PDB entry 8A1D | electron microscopy, 3.00 A resolution | chains I and J of the 16 polymer chains in the assembly

# Chain I (and J)
Protein: Macrophage-expressed gene 1 protein
From: Mus musculus
Notes: chain J of this document is another copy of the same molecule, construct and numbering; everything in this record applies to it too
Reference sequence: A1L314 (MPEG1_MOUSE); residue numbers follow UniProt; this construct covers 20-652
Chain sequence (648 residues; numbered 17 to 664; the number before each row is that of its first residue):
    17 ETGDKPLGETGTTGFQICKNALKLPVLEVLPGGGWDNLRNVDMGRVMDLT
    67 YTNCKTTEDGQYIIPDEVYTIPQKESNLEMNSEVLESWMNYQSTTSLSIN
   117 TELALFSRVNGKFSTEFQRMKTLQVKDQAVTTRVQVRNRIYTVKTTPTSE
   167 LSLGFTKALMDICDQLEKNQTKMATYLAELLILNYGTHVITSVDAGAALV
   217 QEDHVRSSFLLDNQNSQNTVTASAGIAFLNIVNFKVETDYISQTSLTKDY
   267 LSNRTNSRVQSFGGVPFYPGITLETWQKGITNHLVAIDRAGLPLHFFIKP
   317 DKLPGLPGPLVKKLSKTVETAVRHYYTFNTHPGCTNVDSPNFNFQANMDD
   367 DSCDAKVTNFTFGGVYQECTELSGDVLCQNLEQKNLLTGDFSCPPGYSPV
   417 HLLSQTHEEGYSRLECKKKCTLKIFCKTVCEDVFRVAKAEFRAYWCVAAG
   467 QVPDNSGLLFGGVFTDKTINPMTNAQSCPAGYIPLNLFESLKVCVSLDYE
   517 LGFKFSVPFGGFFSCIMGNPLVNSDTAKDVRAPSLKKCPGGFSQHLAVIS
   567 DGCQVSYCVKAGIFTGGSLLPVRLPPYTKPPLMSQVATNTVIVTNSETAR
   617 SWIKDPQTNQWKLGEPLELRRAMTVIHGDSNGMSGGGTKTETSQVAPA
Not modelled in the structure: 17-28, 346-375, 540-547, 600-664
Disulfides: Cys34-Cys70, Cys385-Cys394, Cys409-Cys462, Cys432-Cys446, Cys436-Cys442, Cys494-Cys510, Cys531-Cys569, Cys554-Cys574
Glycans and other covalent adducts: N-acetylglucosamine (NAG) linked to Asn269
Construct notes: expression tag (17-19, 653-664)
UniProt features mapped onto this chain:
  - site (Cleavage): Asn352, Val353, Asn357, Phe358, Asn359, Phe360, Lys628, Leu629
  - glycosylation (N-linked (GlcNAc...) asparagine): Asn185, Asn269, Asn375
  - mutagenesis: Tyr427 to Val452 (Abolished binding to target membranes)
Reported in the primary citation:
  - post-translational modification sites: Asn185, Asn269

# How chain I and chain J interact
Pairs across the interface - 151 pairs, chain I then chain J:
  Phe31(I) - Thr72(J)
  Gln32(I) - Leu38(J)
  Gln32(I) - Thr72(J)
  Lys35(I) - Glu74(J)  hydrogen bond (side chain-backbone)
  Lys35(I) - Gly76(J)
  Val42(I) - Glu74(J)  hydrogen bond (backbone-backbone)
  Glu44(I) - Glu74(J)
  Glu44(I) - Asp75(J)
  Glu44(I) - Pro88(J)
  Glu44(I) - Lys90(J)  salt bridge
  Val57(I) - Lys160(J)
  Asp58(I) - Ile87(J)
  Asp58(I) - Lys160(J)  hydrogen bond (backbone-side chain)
  Met59(I) - Tyr85(J)  hydrogen bond (backbone-side chain)
  Met59(I) - Lys160(J)
  Gly60(I) - Tyr85(J)
  Phe133(I) - Ile440(J)  hydrophobic
  Phe133(I) - Phe441(J)  hydrophobic
  Arg135(I) - Cys442(J)  hydrogen bond (side chain-backbone)
  Gly170(I) - Thr164(J)
  Tyr192(I) - Phe312(J)
  Tyr192(I) - Lys315(J)
  Leu196(I) - Phe312(J)  hydrophobic
  Asn200(I) - Pro163(J)
  Tyr201(I) - Pro163(J)
  Ser232(I) - Cys442(J)
  Val236(I) - Phe441(J)  hydrophobic
  Asn246(I) - Ser123(J)
  Ile247(I) - Ala120(J)
  Ile247(I) - Leu121(J)
  Ile247(I) - Phe122(J)  hydrogen bond (backbone-backbone)
  Ile247(I) - Ser123(J)
  Val248(I) - Ala120(J)
  Val248(I) - Leu121(J)  hydrophobic
  Asn249(I) - Glu118(J)
  Asn249(I) - Leu119(J)
  Asn249(I) - Ala120(J)  hydrogen bond (backbone-backbone)
  Phe250(I) - Glu118(J)
  Phe250(I) - Leu119(J)  hydrophobic
  Lys251(I) - Asn116(J)
  Lys251(I) - Thr117(J)
  Lys251(I) - Glu118(J)  hydrogen bond (backbone-backbone)
  Val252(I) - Asn116(J)
  Val252(I) - Thr117(J)
  Glu253(I) - Ser114(J)
  Glu253(I) - Ile115(J)
  Glu253(I) - Asn116(J)  hydrogen bond (backbone-backbone)
  Thr254(I) - Ser114(J)
  Asp255(I) - Leu113(J)
  Asp255(I) - Ser114(J)  hydrogen bond (backbone-backbone)
  Tyr256(I) - Ser112(J)
  Tyr256(I) - Leu113(J)  hydrophobic
  Ile257(I) - Thr110(J)
  Ile257(I) - Thr111(J)
  Ile257(I) - Ser112(J)  hydrogen bond (backbone-backbone)
  Ser258(I) - Thr110(J)
  Ser258(I) - Lys443(J)
  Gln259(I) - Ser109(J)
  Gln259(I) - Thr110(J)  hydrogen bond (backbone-backbone)
  Thr260(I) - Gln108(J)
  Ser261(I) - Tyr107(J)
  Ser261(I) - Gln108(J)  hydrogen bond (backbone-backbone)
  Leu262(I) - Asn106(J)
  Thr263(I) - Trp104(J)
  Thr263(I) - Met105(J)
  Thr263(I) - Asn106(J)  hydrogen bond (backbone-backbone)
  Lys264(I) - Trp104(J)
  Asp265(I) - Ser103(J)
  Asp265(I) - Trp104(J)  hydrogen bond (backbone-backbone)
  Tyr266(I) - Glu102(J)
  Tyr266(I) - Ser103(J)
  Leu267(I) - Val100(J)
  Leu267(I) - Leu101(J)
  Leu267(I) - Glu102(J)  hydrogen bond (backbone-backbone)
  Ser268(I) - Val100(J)
  Ser268(I) - Leu101(J)
  Asn269(I) - Glu99(J)
  Asn269(I) - Val100(J)  hydrogen bond (backbone-backbone)
  Arg270(I) - Ser98(J)
  Thr271(I) - Met96(J)
  Thr271(I) - Asn97(J)
  Thr271(I) - Ser98(J)  hydrogen bond (backbone-backbone)
  Asn272(I) - Met96(J)
  Asn272(I) - Asn97(J)
  Ser273(I) - Leu94(J)
  Ser273(I) - Glu95(J)
  Ser273(I) - Met96(J)  hydrogen bond (backbone-backbone)
  Arg274(I) - Leu94(J)
  Val275(I) - Ser92(J)
  Val275(I) - Asn93(J)
  Val275(I) - Leu94(J)  hydrogen bond (backbone-backbone)
  Gln276(I) - Ser92(J)
  Gln276(I) - Asn93(J)
  Ser277(I) - Glu91(J)
  Ser277(I) - Ser92(J)  hydrogen bond (backbone-backbone)
  Phe278(I) - Lys90(J)
  Phe278(I) - Glu91(J)
  Gly279(I) - Lys90(J)  hydrogen bond (backbone-backbone)
  Pro282(I) - Ser92(J)
  Pro282(I) - Asn154(J)
  Pro282(I) - Gln293(J)
  Phe283(I) - Ser92(J)
  Phe283(I) - Leu94(J)
  Phe283(I) - Gln293(J)  hydrogen bond (backbone-side chain)
  Tyr284(I) - Leu289(J)
  Tyr284(I) - Glu290(J)
  Tyr284(I) - Lys294(J)
  Pro285(I) - Met96(J)  hydrophobic
  Pro285(I) - Leu289(J)
  Asn298(I) - Asp75(J)  hydrogen bond (side chain-backbone)
  His299(I) - Lys90(J)
  Val301(I) - Pro88(J)
  Val301(I) - Lys90(J)
  Cys531(I) - Leu403(J)
  Cys531(I) - Thr404(J)
  Cys531(I) - Gly405(J)
  Gln560(I) - Leu513(J)
  Gln560(I) - Asp514(J)
  Gln560(I) - Tyr515(J)  hydrogen bond
  His561(I) - Asp514(J)  salt bridge
  His561(I) - Glu516(J)  salt bridge
  Leu562(I) - Ile499(J)  hydrophobic
  Ile565(I) - Leu402(J)  hydrophobic
  Asp567(I) - Lys400(J)  salt bridge
  Gly568(I) - Asn401(J)
  Gly568(I) - Leu402(J)
  Gly568(I) - Gly405(J)
  Gln570(I) - Leu402(J)
  Gln570(I) - Leu403(J)
  Phe580(I) - Asp514(J)
  Phe580(I) - Glu516(J)
  Phe580(I) - Leu517(J)  hydrophobic
  Thr581(I) - Asn53(J)
  Ser584(I) - Trp51(J)
  Ser584(I) - Asn56(J)
  Ser584(I) - Arg305(J)
  Leu585(I) - Trp51(J)
  Leu585(I) - Arg305(J)
  Leu585(I) - Gly307(J)
  Leu586(I) - Arg305(J)  hydrogen bond (backbone-backbone)
  Leu586(I) - Ala306(J)
  Leu586(I) - Gly307(J)
  Pro587(I) - Gly307(J)
  Val588(I) - Ala306(J)  hydrophobic
  Val588(I) - Gly307(J)  hydrogen bond (backbone-backbone)
  Val588(I) - Leu308(J)
  Pro592(I) - Phe312(J)
  Lys595(I) - Glu335(J)  salt bridge
  Pro596(I) - Lys315(J)
  Leu598(I) - Lys328(J)
  Met599(I) - Lys328(J)
Also at the interface, not in a pair above, chain I (90 interface residues in all): Pro41, Leu43, Leu199, Gln230, Asn234, Gly280, Lys553, Ser559, Cys569, Ser572, Gly582
Also at the interface, not in a pair above, chain J (83 interface residues in all): Thr73, His204, Ile206, Ile296, Thr444, Cys446

# Overview
The interface between chain I and chain J involves 90 residues on one side and 83 on the other; the contacts
include 27 hydrogen bonds and 5 salt bridges. Among the polar pairs are Glu44(I)-Lys90(J), His561(I)-Asp514(J)
and His561(I)-Glu516(J). From the paper: modification sites Asn185(I) and Asn269(I).
Chain I and chain J are both Macrophage-expressed gene 1 protein (Mus musculus); the structure, Structure of
murine perforin-2 (Mpeg1) pore in ring form, was determined by electron microscopy (same publication as 8A1S).
